7P5H - chains D and d of the 12 polymer chains in the assembly; structure by electron microscopy, 2.30 A resolution.

[Chain D (and d)]
Protein: Fe-hydrogenase, subunit alpha
Source organism: Thermotoga maritima (strain ATCC 43589 / DSM 3109 / JCM 10099 / NBRC 100826 / MSB8)
Notes: EC 1.12.1.4; chain d of this document is another copy of the same molecule, construct and numbering; everything in this record applies to it too
UniProtKB: G4FFG1 (G4FFG1_THEMA); residues 1-645 here = UniProt positions 1-645
Amino-acid sequence (645 residues; row label = number of the first residue in the row):
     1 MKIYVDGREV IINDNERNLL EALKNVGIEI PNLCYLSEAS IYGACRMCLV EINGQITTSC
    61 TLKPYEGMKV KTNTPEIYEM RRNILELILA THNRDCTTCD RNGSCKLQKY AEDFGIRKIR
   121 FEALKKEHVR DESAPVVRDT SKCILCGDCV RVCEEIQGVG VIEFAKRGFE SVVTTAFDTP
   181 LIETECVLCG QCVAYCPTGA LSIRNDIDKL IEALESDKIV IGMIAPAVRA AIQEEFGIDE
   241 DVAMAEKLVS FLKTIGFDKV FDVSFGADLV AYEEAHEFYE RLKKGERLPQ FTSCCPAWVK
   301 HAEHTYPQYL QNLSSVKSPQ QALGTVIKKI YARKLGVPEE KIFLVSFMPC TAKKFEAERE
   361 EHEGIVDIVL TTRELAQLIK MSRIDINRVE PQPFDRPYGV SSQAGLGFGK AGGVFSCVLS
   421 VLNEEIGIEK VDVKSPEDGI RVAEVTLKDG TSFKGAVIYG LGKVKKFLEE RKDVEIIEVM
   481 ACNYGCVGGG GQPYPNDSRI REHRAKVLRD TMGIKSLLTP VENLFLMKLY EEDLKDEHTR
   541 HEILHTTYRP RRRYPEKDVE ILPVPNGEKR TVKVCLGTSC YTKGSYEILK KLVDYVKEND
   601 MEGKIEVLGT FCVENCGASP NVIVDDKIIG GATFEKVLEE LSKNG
Unresolved in the structure: 555-645
Ion coordination: 2Fe-2S cluster Fe: C34, C45, C48, C60; 4Fe-4S cluster Fe site 1: H92, C96, C99, C105; 4Fe-4S cluster Fe site 2: C143, C146, C149, C196; 4Fe-4S cluster Fe site 3: C153, C186, C189, C192; 4Fe-4S cluster Fe site 4: C295, C350, C482, C486
Residues lining bound ligands:
  - 2Fe-2S cluster (FES): L20, N32, C34, Y42, G43, A44, C45, R46, C48, T58, C60
  - 4Fe-4S cluster (SF4), molecule 1: H92, N93, R94, D95, C96, C99, R101, N102, C105, L107, Q108, K142, T198, G199
  - 4Fe-4S cluster (SF4), molecule 2: V136, C153, Q157, V159, V161, I162, C186, V187, L188, C189, G190, Q191, C192
  - 4Fe-4S cluster (SF4), molecule 3: C143, I144, L145, C146, G147, D148, C149, V173, C196, P197, T198, A200, L201
  - 4Fe-4S cluster (SF4), molecule 4: C189, C294, C295, P296, A297, P349, C350, A352, K353, M480, A481, C482, G485, C486, G489

[Interface between chain D and chain d]
Residue-residue contacts (86):
  D6(D) with T254(d)
  E29(D) with R383(d)
  P31(D) with M381(d); R383(d)
  N73(D) with T254(d); S382(d), hydrogen bond (side chain-backbone); I384(d)
  P75(D) with L214(d); E215(d); I255(d)
  E76(D) with E215(d)
  Y78(D) with I211(d), hydrophobic; F251(d); I255(d), hydrophobic; L378(d), hydrogen bond (side chain-backbone); M381(d), hydrophobic; S382(d), hydrogen bond (side chain-backbone)
  E79(D) with I211(d); E215(d)
  R82(D) with I207(d); M381(d)
  R94(D) with R94(d); D95(d), salt bridge; T97(d), hydrogen bond
  D95(D) with R94(d), salt bridge
  C96(D) with C96(d), hydrophobic; T97(d)
  T97(D) with R94(d), hydrogen bond; C96(d); A111(d); I116(d)
  T98(D) with I116(d); R117(d); I119(d)
  C99(D) with R117(d)
  D100(D) with R117(d), salt bridge
  N102(D) with Q108(d), hydrogen bond (side chain-backbone); E112(d)
  G103(D) with E112(d)
  Q108(D) with N102(d), hydrogen bond (backbone-side chain); Q108(d)
  Y110(D) with R383(d)
  A111(D) with T97(d)
  E112(D) with N102(d); G103(d)
  D113(D) with Q377(d); K380(d); R383(d), salt bridge
  F114(D) with M381(d), hydrophobic
  G115(D) with Q377(d)
  I116(D) with T97(d); T98(d)
  R117(D) with T98(d); C99(d); D100(d), salt bridge; Q377(d)
  I119(D) with T98(d)
  R120(D) with D208(d), salt bridge
  I207(D) with R82(d)
  I211(D) with Y78(d), hydrophobic; E79(d)
  L214(D) with P75(d)
  E215(D) with P75(d); E76(d); E79(d)
  F251(D) with Y78(d)
  T254(D) with D6(d); N73(d)
  I255(D) with P75(d); Y78(d), hydrophobic
  Q377(D) with D113(d); G115(d); R117(d)
  L378(D) with Y78(d), hydrogen bond (backbone-side chain)
  K380(D) with D113(d)
  M381(D) with P31(d); Y78(d), hydrophobic; R82(d); F114(d), hydrophobic
  S382(D) with N73(d), hydrogen bond (backbone-side chain); Y78(d), hydrogen bond (backbone-side chain)
  R383(D) with E29(d); P31(d); Y110(d); D113(d), salt bridge
  I384(D) with N73(d)
Also at the interface, not in a pair above, chain D (51 interface residues in all): V26, G27, L89, K109, K118, N205, D208, R388
Also at the interface, not in a pair above, chain d (50 interface residues in all): V26, G27, L89, K109, K118, N205, R388

[Summary]
51 residues of chain D face 50 of chain d across their interface, with 10 hydrogen bonds and 7 salt bridges.
Polar pairs include R94(D)-D95(d), D100(D)-R117(d) and D113(D)-R383(d). Chain D binds 4 copies of 4Fe-4S
cluster and 2Fe-2S cluster.
Chain D and chain d are both Fe-hydrogenase, subunit alpha (Thermotoga maritima (strain ATCC 43589 / DSM 3109
/ JCM 10099 / NBRC 100826 / MSB8)); the structure, TmHydABC- D2 map, was determined by electron microscopy
together with 7P8N, 7P91 and 7P92 from the same study.
